PDB entry 5W1V | X-ray diffraction, 3.31 A resolution | chains A and B of the 5 polymer chains in the assembly

[Chain A]
Molecule: HLA class I histocompatibility antigen, alpha chain E
Source organism: Homo sapiens
UniProtKB: P13747 (HLAE_HUMAN); residues 1-278 here correspond to UniProt positions 22-299 (UniProt number = residue number + 21)
Amino-acid sequence (278 residues; row label = number of the first residue in the row):
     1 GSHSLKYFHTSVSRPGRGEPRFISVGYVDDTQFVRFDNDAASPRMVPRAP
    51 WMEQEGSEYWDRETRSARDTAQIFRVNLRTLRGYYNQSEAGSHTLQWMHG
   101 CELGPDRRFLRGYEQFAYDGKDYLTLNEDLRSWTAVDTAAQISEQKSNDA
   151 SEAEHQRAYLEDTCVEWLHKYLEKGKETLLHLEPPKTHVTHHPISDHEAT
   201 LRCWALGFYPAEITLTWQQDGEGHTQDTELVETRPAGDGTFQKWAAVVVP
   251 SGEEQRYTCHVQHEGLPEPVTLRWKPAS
Not modelled in the structure: 1, 220-222, 277-278
Disulfides: Cys101-Cys164, Cys203-Cys259
Swiss-Prot annotation at these positions:
  - region: Lys275 to Ser278 (Connecting peptide)
  - binding site (a peptide antigen): Tyr7, Glu63, Ser66, Asn77, Tyr84, Ser143, Lys146, Gln156, Tyr159, Tyr171
  - glycosylation: Asn86 (N-linked (GlcNAc...) asparagine)
What the authors report for this chain:
  - mutagenesis - R65A, Q72A, R75A, R79A, A150G, E154A, R157A, T216A: unchanged binding to KK50.4 TCR
  - mutagenesis - D69A, I73A, V76A, T80A, E152A, H155A, A158G: decreased binding to KK50.4 TCR
  - mutagenesis - T216A: unchanged binding to GF4
  - mutagenesis - R65A, D69A, R75A, R79A, A150G, E154A, R157A: unchanged binding to GF4 TCR

[Chain B]
Molecule: Beta-2-microglobulin
Source organism: Homo sapiens
UniProtKB: P61769 (B2MG_HUMAN); residues 1-99 here correspond to UniProt positions 21-119 (UniProt number = residue number + 20)
Amino-acid sequence (100 residues; numbered 0 to 99; the number before each row is that of its first residue; numbering starts at 0):
     0 MIQRTPKIQVYSRHPAENGKSNFLNCYVSGFHPSDIEVDLLKNGERIEKV
    50 EHSDLSFSKDWSFYLLYYTEFTPTEKDEYACRVNHVTLSQPKIVKWDRDM
Disulfides: Cys25-Cys80
Sequence notes: initiating methionine (0)
Swiss-Prot annotation at these positions:
  - modified residue: Gln2 (Pyrrolidone carboxylic acid)
  - glycosylation: Ile1 (N-linked (Glc) (glycation) isoleucine), Lys19 (N-linked (Glc) (glycation) lysine), Lys41 (N-linked (Glc) (glycation) lysine), Lys48 (N-linked (Glc) (glycation) lysine), Lys58 (N-linked (Glc) (glycation) lysine), Lys91 (N-linked (Glc) (glycation) lysine), Lys94 (N-linked (Glc) (glycation) lysine)

[Interface between chain A and chain B]
Contacting residue pairs (61):
  Phe8(A) with Ser55(B); Phe56(B)
  His9(A) with Phe56(B)
  Thr10(A) with Phe56(B); Phe62(B)
  Val12(A) with Ser33(B)
  Ile23(A) with Leu54(B), hydrophobic
  Val25(A) with Asp53(B); Ser55(B)
  Tyr27(A) with Ser55(B); Tyr63(B), hydrogen bond
  Gln32(A) with Asp53(B), hydrogen bond
  Arg35(A) with Asp53(B), salt bridge
  Arg48(A) with Asp53(B), salt bridge
  Thr94(A) with Phe62(B)
  Gln96(A) with His31(B); Phe56(B); Trp60(B), hydrogen bond (side chain-backbone); Phe62(B)
  Trp97(A) with Phe56(B)
  Met98(A) with Phe56(B), hydrophobic; Lys58(B); Trp60(B), hydrophobic
  Arg111(A) with Lys58(B)
  Tyr113(A) with Lys58(B)
  Gln115(A) with Trp60(B)
  Phe116(A) with Trp60(B)
  Ala117(A) with Trp60(B), hydrophobic
  Asp119(A) with Met0(B); Ile1(B); His31(B)
  Gly120(A) with Ile1(B); Arg3(B); His31(B), hydrogen bond (backbone-side chain); Trp60(B)
  Lys121(A) with Ile1(B)
  Asp122(A) with Trp60(B), hydrogen bond
  His192(A) with Asp98(B)
  Arg202(A) with Asp98(B), hydrogen bond (side chain-backbone); Met99(B), hydrogen bond
  Trp204(A) with Asp98(B); Met99(B)
  Val231(A) with Gln8(B)
  Glu232(A) with Lys6(B), salt bridge; Gln8(B), hydrogen bond (backbone-side chain); Tyr26(B); Ser28(B), hydrogen bond
  Arg234(A) with Gln8(B), hydrogen bond; Tyr10(B); Met99(B)
  Pro235(A) with Tyr10(B), hydrogen bond (backbone-side chain); Tyr26(B); Leu65(B)
  Ala236(A) with Arg12(B); Asn24(B), hydrogen bond (backbone-side chain)
  Gly237(A) with Arg12(B), hydrogen bond (backbone-side chain)
  Asp238(A) with Arg12(B)
  Gln242(A) with Tyr10(B); Ser11(B), hydrogen bond (side chain-backbone); Arg12(B), hydrogen bond (side chain-backbone)
  Trp244(A) with Met99(B), hydrogen bond (side chain-backbone)
Also at the interface, not in a pair above, chain A (38 interface residues in all): Arg21, His93, Thr233
Also at the interface, not in a pair above, chain B (25 interface residues in all): Pro32

[Summary]
38 residues of chain A face 25 of chain B across their interface; the contacts include 16 hydrogen bonds and 3
salt bridges. Polar contacts include Arg35(A)-Asp53(B), Arg48(A)-Asp53(B) and Glu232(A)-Lys6(B). The paper
reports that D69A, I73A and V76A of chain A, among others, reduce binding to KK50.4 TCR; R65A, Q72A and R75A
of chain A, among others, leave binding to KK50.4 TCR unchanged; 15 substitutions were tested in all.
Here chain A is HLA class I histocompatibility antigen, alpha chain E and chain B is Beta-2-microglobulin,
both from Homo sapiens. Entry 5W1V (Structure of the HLA-E-VMAPRTLIL/GF4 TCR complex) was determined by X-ray
diffraction together with 5W1W from the same study.
